1WPX - chains A and B; structure by X-ray diffraction, 2.70 A resolution.

[Chain A]
Molecule: Carboxypeptidase Y
From: Saccharomyces cerevisiae
Notes: EC 3.4.16.5
UniProt: P00729 (CBPY_YEAST); residues 1-421 here correspond to UniProt positions 112-532 (UniProt number = residue number + 111)
Sequence (421 residues; each row starts with the number of its first residue):
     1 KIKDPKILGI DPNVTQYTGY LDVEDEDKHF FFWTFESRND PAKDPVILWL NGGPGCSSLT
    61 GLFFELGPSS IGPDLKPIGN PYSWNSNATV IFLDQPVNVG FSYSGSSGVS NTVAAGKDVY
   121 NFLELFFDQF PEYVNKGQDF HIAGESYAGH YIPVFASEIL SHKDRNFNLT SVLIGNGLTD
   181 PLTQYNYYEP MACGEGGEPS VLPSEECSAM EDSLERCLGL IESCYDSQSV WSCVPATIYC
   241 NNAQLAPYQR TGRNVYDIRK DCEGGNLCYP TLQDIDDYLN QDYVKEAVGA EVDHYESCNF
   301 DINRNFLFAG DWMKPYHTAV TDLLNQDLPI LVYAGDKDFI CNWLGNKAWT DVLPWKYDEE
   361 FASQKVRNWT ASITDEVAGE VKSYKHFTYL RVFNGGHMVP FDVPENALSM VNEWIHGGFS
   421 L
Swiss-Prot annotation at these positions:
  - active site: S146, D338, H397
  - binding site (substrate): C341, M398
  - glycosylation (N-linked (GlcNAc...) asparagine): N13 (high mannose), N87 (high mannose), N168 (high mannose), N368 (high mannose)
Cystine bridges: C56-C298, C193-C207, C217-C240, C224-C233, C262-C268
Covalent attachments: N-acetylglucosamine (NAG) linked to N87, N168, N368

[Chain B]
Molecule: Carboxypeptidase Y inhibitor
From: Saccharomyces cerevisiae
UniProt: P14306 (CPYI_YEAST); residues 501-719 here correspond to UniProt positions 1-219 (UniProt number = residue number - 500)
Sequence (220 residues; row label = number of the first residue in the row):
   500 XMNQAIDFAQ ASIDSYKKHG ILEDVIHDTS FQPSGILAVE YSSSAPVAMG NTLPTEKARS
   560 KPQFQFTFNK QMQKSVPQAN AYVPQDDDLF TLVMTDPDAP SKTDHKWSEF CHLVECDLKL
   620 LNEATHETSG ATEFFASEFN TKGSNTLIEY MGPAPPKGSG PHRYVFLLYK QPKGVDSSKF
   680 SKIKDRPNWG YGTPATGVGK WAKENNLQLV ASNFFYAETK
Unresolved in the structure: 573-578, 622-630
Modified / non-standard residues: ACE (acetyl group) at position 500
Swiss-Prot annotation at these positions:
  - modified residue: M501 (N-acetylmethionine)

[Chain A / chain B interface]
Pairs across the interface (56; chain A residue first):
  G53(A) - ACE_500(B)
  G53(A) - M501(B)  hydrogen bond (backbone-backbone)
  C56(A) - ACE_500(B)
  S106(A) - T551(B)
  S110(A) - N550(B)
  S146(A) - M501(B)  hydrogen bond
  R216(A) - F633(B)
  V230(A) - E539(B)
  W231(A) - A537(B)
  W231(A) - E539(B)
  W231(A) - Q562(B)
  W231(A) - F563(B)
  W231(A) - Q564(B)  hydrogen bond (backbone-side chain)
  V234(A) - I535(B)  hydrophobic
  P235(A) - Q564(B)
  P235(A) - T566(B)
  P235(A) - A635(B)  hydrophobic
  T237(A) - F507(B)
  I238(A) - F507(B)  hydrophobic
  I238(A) - I535(B)  hydrophobic
  Y239(A) - F633(B)  hydrophobic
  N241(A) - A504(B)  hydrogen bond (side chain-backbone)
  N241(A) - I505(B)
  N242(A) - Q570(B)
  L245(A) - I505(B)  hydrophobic
  A246(A) - I505(B)
  Q249(A) - N502(B)  hydrogen bond
  Q249(A) - I505(B)
  Y256(A) - M501(B)
  Y256(A) - N502(B)  hydrogen bond (side chain-backbone)
  N266(A) - N502(B)  hydrogen bond (backbone-side chain)
  N266(A) - Q503(B)  hydrogen bond (backbone-side chain)
  L267(A) - ACE_500(B)
  C268(A) - N502(B)  hydrogen bond
  F300(A) - Q503(B)
  D301(A) - K517(B)  salt bridge
  D301(A) - H518(B)  salt bridge
  N303(A) - ACE_500(B)
  R304(A) - A510(B)  hydrogen bond (side chain-backbone)
  R304(A) - D513(B)
  R304(A) - S514(B)
  R304(A) - A547(B)
  N305(A) - A547(B)  hydrogen bond (side chain-backbone)
  N305(A) - M548(B)  hydrogen bond (side chain-backbone)
  N305(A) - G549(B)
  N305(A) - N550(B)
  L307(A) - A504(B)  hydrophobic
  L307(A) - F507(B)  hydrophobic
  F308(A) - F507(B)  hydrophobic
  F308(A) - S511(B)
  F308(A) - A547(B)  hydrophobic
  F308(A) - M548(B)  hydrophobic
  W312(A) - M501(B)  hydrophobic
  W312(A) - A504(B)  hydrophobic
  I340(A) - M501(B)
  C341(A) - M501(B)  hydrophobic
Also at the interface, not in a pair above, chain A (41 interface residues in all): Y147, L178, L220, R250, V255, C262, C298, N299, A309
Also at the interface, not in a pair above, chain B (34 interface residues in all): V538, P545, V546, N568, E637, K719

[Overview]
41 residues of chain A face 34 of chain B across their interface; the contacts include 12 hydrogen bonds and 2
salt bridges. Polar contacts include D301(A)-K517(B), D301(A)-H518(B) and S146(A)-M501(B). N-acetylglucosamine
is covalently linked to N87(A), N168(A) and N368(A).
Here chain A is Carboxypeptidase Y and chain B is Carboxypeptidase Y inhibitor, both from Saccharomyces
cerevisiae. Entry 1WPX (Crystal structure of carboxypeptidase Y inhibitor complexed with the cognate
proteinase) was determined by X-ray diffraction.
